3X1U - chains C and D of the 10 polymer chains in the assembly; structure by X-ray diffraction, 3.25 A resolution.

Chain C:
Name: Histone H2A
Organism: Mus musculus
Reference sequence: Q8CGP4 (Q8CGP4_MOUSE); residues 1-128 here correspond to UniProt positions 2-129 (UniProt number = residue number + 1)
Chain sequence (128 residues; row label = number of the first residue in the row):
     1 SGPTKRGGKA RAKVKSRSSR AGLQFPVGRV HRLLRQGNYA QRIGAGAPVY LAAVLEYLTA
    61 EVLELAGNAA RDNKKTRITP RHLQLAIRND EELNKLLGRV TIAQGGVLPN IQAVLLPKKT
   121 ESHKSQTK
Disordered / not traced: 1-13, 119-128

Chain D:
Name: Histone H2B type 1-B
Organism: Homo sapiens
Reference sequence: P33778 (H2B1B_HUMAN); residues 2-125 here correspond to UniProt positions 3-126 (UniProt number = residue number + 1)
Chain sequence (124 residues; row label = number of the first residue in the row):
     2 EPSKSAPAPK KGSKKAITKA QKKDGKKRKR SRKESYSIYV YKVLKQVHPD TGISSKAMGI
    62 MNSFVNDIFE RIAGEASRLA HYNKRSTITS REIQTAVRLL LPGELAKHAV SEGTKAVTKY
   122 TSSK
Disordered / not traced: 2-31
Swiss-Prot annotation at these positions:
  - modified residue: Glu2 (ADP-ribosyl glutamic acid), Lys5 (N6-(2-hydroxyisobutyryl)lysine), Ser6 (ADP-ribosylserine), Lys11 (N6-(beta-hydroxybutyryl)lysine), Lys12 (N6-(2-hydroxyisobutyryl)lysine), Ser14 (Phosphoserine), Lys15 (N6-acetyllysine), Lys16 (N6-(beta-hydroxybutyryl)lysine), Lys20 (N6-(2-hydroxyisobutyryl)lysine), Lys23 (N6-(2-hydroxyisobutyryl)lysine), Lys24 (N6-(2-hydroxyisobutyryl)lysine), Lys34 (N6-(2-hydroxyisobutyryl)lysine), Glu35 (PolyADP-ribosyl glutamic acid), Ser36 (Phosphoserine), Lys43 (N6-(2-hydroxyisobutyryl)lysine), Lys46 (N6-(2-hydroxyisobutyryl)lysine), Lys57 (N6,N6-dimethyllysine), Arg79 (Dimethylated arginine), Lys85 (N6,N6,N6-trimethyllysine), Arg86 (Omega-N-methylarginine) and 5 more in UniProt
  - glycosylation: Ser112 (O-linked (GlcNAc) serine)
  - cross-link (Glycyl lysine isopeptide (Lys-Gly)): Lys5 (interchain with G-Cter in SUMO2), Lys20 (interchain with G-Cter in SUMO2), Lys34 (interchain with G-Cter in ubiquitin), Lys120 (interchain with G-Cter in ubiquitin)

Interface between chain C and chain D:
Pairs across the interface - 107 pairs, chain C then chain D:
  Arg17(C) - Tyr121(D)
  Arg20(C) - Lys120(D)
  Arg20(C) - Tyr121(D)  hydrogen bond (side chain-backbone)
  Arg20(C) - Ser124(D)  hydrogen bond (side chain-backbone)
  Arg20(C) - Lys125(D)  hydrogen bond (side chain-backbone)
  Ala21(C) - Ala117(D)
  Ala21(C) - Lys120(D)
  Ala21(C) - Tyr121(D)  hydrophobic
  Gly22(C) - Lys120(D)
  Leu23(C) - Ala117(D)  hydrophobic
  Gln24(C) - Tyr40(D)
  Gln24(C) - Lys43(D)
  Gln24(C) - Val44(D)
  Gln24(C) - Gln47(D)
  Phe25(C) - Tyr40(D)  hydrophobic
  Pro26(C) - Tyr40(D)
  Arg29(C) - Glu35(D)  salt bridge
  Arg29(C) - Ser36(D)  hydrogen bond (side chain-backbone)
  Arg29(C) - Tyr40(D)
  Leu33(C) - Tyr37(D)
  Leu33(C) - Phe70(D)  hydrophobic
  Tyr39(C) - Phe70(D)
  Tyr39(C) - Glu71(D)
  Tyr39(C) - Ala74(D)
  Tyr39(C) - Gly75(D)
  Tyr39(C) - Ser78(D)  hydrogen bond (backbone-side chain)
  Tyr39(C) - Ile89(D)  hydrophobic
  Ala40(C) - Ser87(D)
  Ala40(C) - Ile89(D)  hydrophobic
  Gln41(C) - Ser87(D)  hydrogen bond (backbone-backbone)
  Arg42(C) - Ser87(D)  hydrogen bond (backbone-backbone)
  Arg42(C) - Thr88(D)  hydrogen bond
  Arg42(C) - Ile89(D)  hydrogen bond (backbone-backbone)
  Ile43(C) - Ile89(D)  hydrophobic
  Gly44(C) - Thr88(D)
  Gly44(C) - Ile89(D)  hydrogen bond (backbone-backbone)
  Gly46(C) - Ser91(D)  hydrogen bond (backbone-side chain)
  Gly46(C) - Val118(D)
  Ala47(C) - Ile89(D)
  Ala47(C) - Ser91(D)  hydrogen bond (backbone-side chain)
  Ala47(C) - Ile94(D)  hydrophobic
  Val49(C) - Ala117(D)
  Val49(C) - Val118(D)  hydrophobic
  Val49(C) - Tyr121(D)  hydrophobic
  Tyr50(C) - Ser91(D)
  Tyr50(C) - Ile94(D)  hydrophobic
  Tyr50(C) - Gln95(D)  hydrogen bond
  Tyr50(C) - Val111(D)
  Tyr50(C) - Thr115(D)
  Tyr50(C) - Val118(D)
  Leu51(C) - Phe70(D)  hydrophobic
  Leu51(C) - Ile73(D)  hydrophobic
  Leu51(C) - Ile94(D)
  Ala53(C) - Ala117(D)  hydrophobic
  Val54(C) - Ile73(D)  hydrophobic
  Val54(C) - Val98(D)  hydrophobic
  Leu55(C) - Ile69(D)  hydrophobic
  Leu55(C) - Phe70(D)  hydrophobic
  Glu56(C) - Val44(D)
  Tyr57(C) - Leu106(D)
  Tyr57(C) - His109(D)
  Tyr57(C) - Glu113(D)
  Leu58(C) - Phe65(D)
  Leu58(C) - Leu102(D)  hydrophobic
  Leu58(C) - Leu106(D)  hydrophobic
  Thr59(C) - Met62(D)
  Thr59(C) - Phe65(D)
  Thr59(C) - Val66(D)
  Ala60(C) - Val44(D)  hydrophobic
  Val62(C) - Met62(D)  hydrophobic
  Val62(C) - Phe65(D)  hydrophobic
  Leu63(C) - Val41(D)
  Leu63(C) - Leu45(D)  hydrophobic
  Leu63(C) - His49(D)
  Glu64(C) - His49(D)  hydrogen bond (backbone-side chain)
  Gly67(C) - His49(D)
  Asn68(C) - His49(D)
  Arg71(C) - His49(D)
  Thr76(C) - Thr52(D)
  Thr76(C) - Gly53(D)  hydrogen bond (backbone-backbone)
  Arg77(C) - Gly53(D)
  Arg77(C) - Ile54(D)
  Arg77(C) - Ser55(D)
  Ile78(C) - Gly53(D)  hydrogen bond (backbone-backbone)
  Ile78(C) - Ile54(D)  hydrophobic
  Ile78(C) - Ser55(D)  hydrogen bond (backbone-backbone)
  Ile78(C) - Ala58(D)
  Thr79(C) - Ala58(D)
  Pro80(C) - Ser55(D)
  Pro80(C) - Lys57(D)
  Pro80(C) - Ala58(D)
  Pro80(C) - Ile61(D)  hydrophobic
  Leu83(C) - Ala58(D)  hydrophobic
  Leu83(C) - Met62(D)  hydrophobic
  Glu92(C) - Pro103(D)
  Glu92(C) - Gly104(D)
  Glu92(C) - Glu105(D)  hydrogen bond (side chain-backbone)
  Glu92(C) - Leu106(D)  hydrogen bond (side chain-backbone)
  Leu93(C) - Leu106(D)  hydrophobic
  Leu96(C) - Ile69(D)  hydrophobic
  Leu96(C) - Arg72(D)  hydrogen bond (backbone-side chain)
  Leu96(C) - Leu101(D)
  Leu96(C) - Leu102(D)  hydrophobic
  Leu97(C) - Phe65(D)  hydrophobic
  Val100(C) - Asp68(D)
  Ile102(C) - Ile61(D)  hydrophobic
  Ala103(C) - Ile61(D)
Other interface residues (no listed pair), chain C (55 interface residues in all): Ser19, Val30, Leu34, Asn38, Ala45, Glu61, Lys95
Other interface residues (no listed pair), chain D (57 interface residues in all): Val48, Asp51, Thr90, Ala110, Gly114

Summary:
The interface between chain C and chain D involves 55 residues on one side and 57 on the other, with 20
hydrogen bonds and 1 salt bridge. Polar pairs include Arg29(C)-Glu35(D), Arg20(C)-Tyr121(D) and
Arg20(C)-Ser124(D).
Here chain C is Histone H2A (Mus musculus) and chain D is Histone H2B type 1-B (Homo sapiens). Entry 3X1U
(Crystal structure of nucleosome core particle in the presence of histone variants involved in reprogramming)
was determined by X-ray diffraction (same publication as 3X1S, 3X1T and 3X1V).
